PDB entry 5J2I | X-ray diffraction, 2.40 A resolution | chains A and T of the 4 polymer chains in the assembly

[Chain A]
Molecule: DNA polymerase beta
Organism: Homo sapiens
Notes: EC 2.7.7.7, 4.2.99.-
UniProtKB: P06746 (DPOLB_HUMAN); residue numbers follow UniProt; this construct covers 1-335
Chain sequence (335 residues; each row starts with the number of its first residue):
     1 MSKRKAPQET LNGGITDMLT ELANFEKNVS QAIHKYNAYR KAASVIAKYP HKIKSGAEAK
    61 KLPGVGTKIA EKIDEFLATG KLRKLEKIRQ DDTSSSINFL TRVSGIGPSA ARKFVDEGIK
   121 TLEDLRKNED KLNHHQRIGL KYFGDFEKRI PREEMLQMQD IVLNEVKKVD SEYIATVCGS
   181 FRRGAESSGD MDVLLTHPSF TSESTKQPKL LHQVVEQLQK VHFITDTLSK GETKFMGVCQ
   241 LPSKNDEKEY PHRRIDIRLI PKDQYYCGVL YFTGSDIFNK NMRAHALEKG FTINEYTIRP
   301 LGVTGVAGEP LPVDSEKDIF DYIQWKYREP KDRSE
Disordered / not traced: 1-9
Metal / ion sites: Na+ site 1: Lys60, Leu62, Val65 (shared with 1 residue of chain D); Na+ site 2: Thr101, Val103, Ile106 (shared with 1 residue of chain P); Mg2+ site 1: Asp190, Asp192 (together with DUP); Mg2+ site 2: Asp190, Asp192, Asp256 (together with DUP)
Ligand contacts: DUP (2'-deoxyuridine 5'-alpha,beta-imido-triphosphate): Arg149, Gly179, Ser180, Arg183, Ser188, Gly189, Asp190, Asp192, Asp256, Tyr271, Phe272, Thr273, Gly274, Ser275, Asp276, Asn279
UniProt features mapped onto this chain:
  - region: Arg183 to Asp192 (DNA-binding)
  - active site: Lys72 (Nucleophile)
  - binding site (K(+)): Lys60, Leu62, Val65, Thr101, Val103, Ile106
  - binding site (Na(+)): Lys60, Leu62, Val65, Thr101, Val103, Ile106
  - binding site (dATP): Arg149, Ser180, Arg183, Gly189, Asp190
  - binding site (dCTP): Arg149, Ser180, Arg183, Gly189, Asp190
  - binding site (dGTP): Arg149, Ser180, Arg183, Gly189, Asp190, Asp192
  - binding site (dTTP): Arg149, Ser180, Arg183, Gly189, Asp190
  - binding site (Mg(2+)): Asp190, Asp192, Asp256
  - modified residue: Lys72 (N6-acetyllysine), Arg83 (Omega-N-methylarginine), Arg152 (Omega-N-methylarginine)
  - cross-link (Glycyl lysine isopeptide (Lys-Gly)): Lys41 (interchain with G-Cter in ubiquitin), Lys61 (interchain with G-Cter in ubiquitin), Lys81 (interchain with G-Cter in ubiquitin)
  - natural variant: Leu22 (L22P: Found in a gastric cancer sample; uncertain significance), Tyr39 (Y39C: Found in a gastric cancer sample; uncertain significance), Gly118 (G118V: Decreased DNA-directed DNA polymerase activity), Arg137 (R137Q: Decreased function in base-excision repair), Arg149 (R149I: Decreased DNA-directed DNA polymerase activity), Asp160 (D160N: Found in a gastric cancer sample; uncertain significance), Cys239 (C239R: Found in a gastric cancer sample; uncertain significance), Lys289 (K289M: Found in a colon cancer sample; uncertain significance), Asn294 (N294D: Found in a gastric cancer sample; uncertain significance), Glu295 (E295K: Found in a gastric cancer sample; uncertain significance)
  - mutagenesis: Phe25 (F25W: No effect on 5'-dRP lyase activity. Decreased ssDNA binding), His34 (H34G: Decreased 5'-dRP lyase activity. Decreased ssDNA binding), Lys35 (K35A: Decreased 5'-dRP lyase activity. Decreased ssDNA binding. Loss of 5'-dRP lyase activity; when associated with A-68 and A-72. Decreased ssDNA binding; when associated with A-68 and A-72 ...), Tyr39 (Y39F: No effect on 5'-dRP lyase activity; Y39Q: Abolishes DNA polymerase and 5'-dRP lyase activity), Lys41 (K41R: Abolishes ubiquitination; when associated with R-61 and R-81), Lys60 (K60A: Decreased 5'-dRP lyase activity. Decreased ssDNA binding), Lys61 (K61R: Abolishes ubiquitination; when associated with R-41 and R-81), Lys68 (K68A: No effect on 5'-dRP lyase activity. Decreased ssDNA binding. Loss of 5'-dRP lyase activity; when associated with A-35 and A-72. Decreased ssDNA binding; when associated with A-35 and A-72 ...), Glu71 (E71Q: No effect on 5'-dRP lyase activity. No effect on structure shown by circular dichroism. No effect on ssDNA binding), Lys72 (K72A: Severely reduced 5'-dRP lyase activity. Does not affect ssDNA binding. Loss of 5'-dRP lyase activity; when associated with A-35 and A-68. Decreased ssDNA binding ...), Glu75 (E75A: Slightly decreased 5'-dRP lyase activity. Decreased ssDNA binding. No effect on structure shown by circular dichroism), Lys81 (K81R: Abolishes ubiquitination; when associated with R-41 and R-61), 5 further mutagenesis entries in UniProt

[Chain T]
Molecule: Template Strand
Sequence (16 nucleotides; numbered 1 to 16; the number before each row is that of its first residue):
     1 CCGACATCGC ATCAGC

[Interface between chain A and chain T]
Pairs across the interface (26):
  His34(A) with DC5(T), stacking on the base
  Asn133(A) with DT12(T), phosphate contact
  Ser229(A) with DC10(T), phosphate contact; DA11(T), sugar contact
  Lys230(A) with DC10(T), hydrogen bond to the phosphate; DA11(T), hydrogen bond to the phosphate
  Gly231(A) with DC10(T), phosphate contact
  Glu232(A) with DC10(T), hydrogen bond to the phosphate
  Thr233(A) with DG9(T), hydrogen bond to the phosphate; DC10(T), hydrogen bond to the phosphate
  Lys234(A) with DG9(T), hydrogen bond to the base; DC10(T), hydrogen bond to the phosphate
  Arg258(A) with DG9(T), sugar contact
  Lys280(A) with DA6(T), base contact
  Arg283(A) with DA6(T), hydrogen bond to the base; DT7(T), hydrogen bond to the sugar
  Ala284(A) with DA6(T), sugar contact
  Leu287(A) with DC5(T), phosphate contact; DA6(T), phosphate contact; DT7(T), phosphate contact
  Thr292(A) with DT7(T), hydrogen bond to the phosphate
  Ile293(A) with DT7(T), sugar contact
  Asn294(A) with DT7(T), phosphate contact; DC8(T), hydrogen bond to the phosphate
  Glu295(A) with DC8(T), sugar contact
  Tyr296(A) with DG9(T), hydrogen bond to the phosphate
Interface residues without a listed pair, chain A (21 interface residues in all): Asn37, His134, Arg299

[Overview]
21 residues of chain A and 8 residues of chain T are in contact; the contacts include 12 hydrogen bonds and 1
aromatic stacking contact. Polar contacts include Lys234(A)-DG9(T), Arg283(A)-DA6(T) and Arg283(A)-DT7(T).
Bound to chain A: compound DUP.
Here chain A is DNA polymerase beta (Homo sapiens) and chain T is Template Strand. Entry 5J2I (Ternary complex
crystal structure of DNA polymerase Beta with T:C mismatch at the primer terminus) was determined by X-ray
diffraction together with 5J0O, 5J0P, 5J0Q, 5J0R, 5J0S, 5J0T and 16 further entries from the same study.
